PDB entry 4M9Z | X-ray diffraction, 3.40 A resolution | chains C and D of the 8 polymer chains in the assembly

[Chain C (and D)]
Protein: Cell death protein 4
From: Caenorhabditis elegans
Notes: chain D of this document is another copy of the same molecule, construct and numbering; everything in this record applies to it too
Reference sequence: P30429 (CED4_CAEEL); residue numbers follow UniProt; this construct covers 1-549
Chain sequence (549 residues; numbered 1 to 549; the number before each row is that of its first residue):
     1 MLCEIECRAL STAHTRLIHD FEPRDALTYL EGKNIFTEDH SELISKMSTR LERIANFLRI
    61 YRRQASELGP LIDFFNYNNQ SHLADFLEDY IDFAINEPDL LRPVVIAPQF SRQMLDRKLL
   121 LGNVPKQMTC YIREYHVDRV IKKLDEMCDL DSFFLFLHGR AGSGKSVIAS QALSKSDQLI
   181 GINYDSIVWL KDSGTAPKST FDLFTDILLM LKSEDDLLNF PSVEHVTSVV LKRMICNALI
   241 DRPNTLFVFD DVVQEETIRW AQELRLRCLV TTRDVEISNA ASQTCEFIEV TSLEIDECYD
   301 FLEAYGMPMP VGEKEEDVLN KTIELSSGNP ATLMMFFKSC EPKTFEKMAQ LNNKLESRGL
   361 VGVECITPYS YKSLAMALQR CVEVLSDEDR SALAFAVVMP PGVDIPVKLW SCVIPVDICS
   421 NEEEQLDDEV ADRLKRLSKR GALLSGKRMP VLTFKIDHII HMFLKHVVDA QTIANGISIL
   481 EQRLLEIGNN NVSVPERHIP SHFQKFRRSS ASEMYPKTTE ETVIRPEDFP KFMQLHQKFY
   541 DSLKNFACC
Disordered / not traced: 418-423, 488-520 (chain D: 417-425, 492-520)
Modified positions: Mse1, Mse47, Mse114, Mse128, Mse147, Mse210, Mse234, Mse307, Mse309, Mse334, Mse335, Mse348, Mse376, Mse399, Mse449, Mse462, Mse533 (selenomethionine; parent Met); Mse514 (selenomethionine)
Metal / ion sites: Mg2+: Ser166 (together with ATP)
Ligand contacts: ATP (adenosine-5'-triphosphate): Mse128, Tyr131, Arg160, Ala161, Gly162, Ser163, Gly164, Lys165, Ser166, Val167, Gln171, Lys191, Asp251, Arg273, Phe301, Tyr305, Pro330, Ala331, Mse334, Thr367, Pro368, Tyr369
Swiss-Prot annotation at these positions:
  - binding site (ATP): Tyr131, Gly162, Gly164, Lys165, Ser166, Val167, Arg273, Thr367, Tyr369
  - binding site (Mg(2+)): Ser166
Reported in the primary citation:
  - mutagenesis - A394W: abolished catalytic activity (autocatalytic processing of CED-3)
  - mutagenesis - L2F, G162E, S163F: decreased stability (proposed by the authors, not directly observed)
  - mutagenesis - A394W: unchanged catalytic activity (protease activity of the processed CED-3)

[Chain C / chain D interface]
Contacting residue pairs (67; chain C residue first):
  His19(C) - Mse1(D)
  Asp20(C) - Arg63(D)
  Phe21(C) - Arg63(D)  hydrogen bond (backbone-side chain)
  Glu22(C) - Arg59(D)  salt bridge
  Glu22(C) - Arg63(D)  salt bridge
  Asp25(C) - His40(D)  salt bridge
  Tyr77(C) - Asp39(D)  hydrogen bond
  Asn78(C) - Thr37(D)
  Asn78(C) - Asp39(D)  hydrogen bond
  Asn78(C) - His40(D)  hydrogen bond
  Asn78(C) - Gln64(D)
  Asn79(C) - Asn34(D)
  Asn79(C) - Ile35(D)  hydrogen bond (side chain-backbone)
  Asn79(C) - Phe36(D)  hydrogen bond (side chain-backbone)
  Asn79(C) - Gln64(D)
  Gln80(C) - Arg63(D)
  Gln80(C) - Gln64(D)  hydrogen bond
  His82(C) - Gln64(D)  hydrogen bond (side chain-backbone)
  Asp116(C) - Asp151(D)
  Asp116(C) - Arg265(D)
  Arg117(C) - Cys236(D)  hydrogen bond (side chain-backbone)
  Arg117(C) - Leu239(D)
  Arg117(C) - Ile240(D)
  Leu119(C) - Arg265(D)
  Leu120(C) - Cys236(D)  hydrophobic
  Leu120(C) - Leu264(D)
  Leu120(C) - Arg265(D)
  Leu121(C) - Arg233(D)
  Leu121(C) - Cys236(D)
  Asn123(C) - Val229(D)
  Val124(C) - Arg265(D)
  Pro125(C) - Arg265(D)
  Lys126(C) - Ser152(D)
  Lys126(C) - Arg265(D)
  Lys126(C) - Ser282(D)
  Lys126(C) - Gln283(D)
  Mse128(C) - Ser282(D)
  Leu190(C) - Val229(D)  hydrophobic
  Asp206(C) - Thr227(D)  hydrogen bond
  Asp206(C) - Val229(D)
  Leu209(C) - Val230(D)  hydrophobic
  Mse210(C) - Arg233(D)  hydrogen bond (backbone-side chain)
  Lys212(C) - Arg233(D)  hydrogen bond (backbone-side chain)
  Glu214(C) - Asn237(D)
  Leu217(C) - Arg233(D)
  Leu217(C) - Asn237(D)
  Phe220(C) - Val226(D)  hydrophobic
  Lys338(C) - Asn279(D)
  Glu341(C) - Ala431(D)
  Glu341(C) - Asp432(D)
  Glu341(C) - Lys435(D)
  Pro342(C) - Arg448(D)
  Thr344(C) - Arg448(D)
  Lys347(C) - Asp432(D)  salt bridge
  Gln350(C) - Asp428(D)  hydrogen bond
  Lys354(C) - Glu429(D)
  Arg358(C) - Glu429(D)  salt bridge
  Ile366(C) - Glu255(D)
  Ile366(C) - Arg259(D)
  Ile366(C) - Glu276(D)
  Ile366(C) - Asn279(D)
  Thr367(C) - Arg259(D)  hydrogen bond (backbone-side chain)
  Thr367(C) - Asn279(D)
  Pro368(C) - Asn279(D)
  Pro368(C) - Ala280(D)
  Pro368(C) - Ser282(D)
  Tyr369(C) - Arg259(D)
Other interface residues (no listed pair), chain C (46 interface residues in all): Arg50, Gln127, Ser174, Leu211, Arg242, Cys365
Other interface residues (no listed pair), chain D (42 interface residues in all): Ala65, Ser66, Mse234, Gln262, Glu263, Arg436

[Summary]
46 residues of chain C and 42 residues of chain D are in contact; the contacts include 14 hydrogen bonds and 5
salt bridges. Among the polar pairs are Glu22(C)-Arg59(D), Glu22(C)-Arg63(D) and Asp25(C)-His40(D). The paper
reports that L2F, G162E and S163F of chain C reduce stability; A394W of chain C abolishes catalytic activity
(autocatalytic processing of CED-3).
Chain C and chain D are both Cell death protein 4 (Caenorhabditis elegans); the structure, Crystal structure
of CED-4 bound CED-3 fragment, was determined by X-ray diffraction, deposited together with 4M9S, 4M9X, 4M9Y
and 4M9R.
